Entry 7WO7 (electron microscopy, 3.80 A resolution); this record covers chains A and C of the 3 polymer chains in the assembly.

[Chain A]
Name: mAb15 VH
Organism: Homo sapiens
Amino-acid sequence (225 residues; numbered 1 to 225; the number before each row is that of its first residue):
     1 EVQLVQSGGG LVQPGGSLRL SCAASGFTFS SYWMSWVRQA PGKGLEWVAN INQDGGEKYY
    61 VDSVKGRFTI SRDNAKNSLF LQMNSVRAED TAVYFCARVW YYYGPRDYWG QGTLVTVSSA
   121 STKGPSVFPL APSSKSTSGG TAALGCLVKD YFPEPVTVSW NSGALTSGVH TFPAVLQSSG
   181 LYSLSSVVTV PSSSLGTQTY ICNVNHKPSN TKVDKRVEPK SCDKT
Cystine bridges: Cys-22/Cys-96, Cys-146/Cys-202

[Chain C]
Name: Spike protein S1
Organism: Severe acute respiratory syndrome coronavirus 2
Reference sequence: P0DTC2 (SPIKE_SARS2); residue numbers follow UniProt; this construct covers 334-527
Amino-acid sequence (194 residues; numbered 334 to 527; the number before each row is that of its first residue):
   334 NLCPFGEVFN ATRFASVYAW NRKRISNCVA DYSVLYNSAS FSTFKCYGVS PTKLNDLCFT
   394 NVYADSFVIR GDEVRQIAPG QTGKIADYNY KLPDDFTGCV IAWNSNNLDS KVGGNYNYLY
   454 RLFRKSNLKP FERDISTEIY QAGSTPCNGV EGFNCYFPLQ SYGFQPTNGV GYQPYRVVVL
   514 SFELLHAPAT VCGP
Cystine bridges: Cys-336/Cys-361, Cys-379/Cys-432, Cys-391/Cys-525, Cys-480/Cys-488
Glycans and other covalent adducts: N-acetylglucosamine (NAG) linked to Asn-343
Curated features (UniProtKB/Swiss-Prot):
  - region: Arg-403 to Asp-405 (Integrin-binding motif), Asn-448 to Phe-456 (Immunodominant HLA epitope recognized by the CD8+)
  - glycosylation: Asn-343 (N-linked (GlcNAc...) (complex) asparagine)
Reported in the primary citation:
  - mutagenesis - S373P: decreased binding to 553-15 (proposed by the authors, not directly observed)

[How chain A and chain C interact]
Pairs across the interface (16):
  Trp-33(A) / Asn-370(C)  hydrogen bond
  Trp-33(A) / Ala-372(C)  hydrophobic
  Tyr-59(A) / Ala-372(C)
  Trp-100(A) / Thr-385(C)
  Tyr-101(A) / Tyr-369(C)
  Tyr-101(A) / Asn-370(C)
  Tyr-101(A) / Thr-385(C)
  Tyr-102(A) / Tyr-369(C)
  Tyr-102(A) / Asn-370(C)
  Tyr-102(A) / Ala-372(C)
  Tyr-103(A) / Tyr-369(C)
  Tyr-103(A) / Ser-371(C)  hydrogen bond (side chain-backbone)
  Tyr-103(A) / Ala-372(C)
  Tyr-103(A) / Ser-373(C)
  Tyr-103(A) / Phe-374(C)  hydrogen bond (side chain-backbone)
  Tyr-103(A) / Phe-377(C)  hydrophobic
Other interface residues (no listed pair), chain A (8 interface residues in all): Gln-53, Glu-57
Other interface residues (no listed pair), chain C (10 interface residues in all): Leu-368, Pro-384
Interface features reported in the paper:
  - residue pairs: Trp-33(A)/Ala-372(C) (hydrophobic contact), Tyr-59(A)/Ala-372(C) (hydrophobic contact), Tyr-102(A)/Ala-372(C) (hydrophobic contact), Asn-370(C)/Tyr-103(A) (hydrogen bond)
  - interface residues, chain A: Gln-53(A), Tyr-101(A), Tyr-103(A)
  - interface residues, chain C: Tyr-369(C), Asn-370(C), Ser-371(C), Ala-372(C), Phe-374(C), Phe-377(C), Pro-384(C)

[Overview]
8 residues of chain A face 10 of chain C across their interface, with 3 hydrogen bonds. Polar contacts include
Trp-33(A)/Asn-370(C), Tyr-103(A)/Ser-371(C) and Tyr-103(A)/Phe-374(C). The authors report hydrophobic contacts
between Trp-33(A) and Ala-372(C), Tyr-59(A) and Ala-372(C) and Tyr-102(A) and Ala-372(C); a hydrogen bond
between Asn-370(C) and Tyr-103(A). From the paper: S373P of chain C reduces binding to 553-15; interface
residues Gln-53(A), Tyr-101(A) and Tyr-369(C) among others.
Here chain A is mAb15 VH (Homo sapiens) and chain C is Spike protein S1 (Severe acute respiratory syndrome
coronavirus 2). Entry 7WO7 (Locally refined region of SARS-CoV-2 Spike in complex with IgG 553-15) was
determined by electron microscopy (same publication as 7WO4, 7WO5 and 7WOG).
